PDB entry 3C1B | X-ray diffraction, 2.20 A resolution | chains B and I of the 10 polymer chains in the assembly

# Chain B
Protein: Histone H4
From: Xenopus laevis
UniProt: P62799 (H4_XENLA); residues 1-102 here correspond to UniProt positions 2-103 (UniProt number = residue number + 1)
Amino-acid sequence (102 residues; each row starts with the number of its first residue):
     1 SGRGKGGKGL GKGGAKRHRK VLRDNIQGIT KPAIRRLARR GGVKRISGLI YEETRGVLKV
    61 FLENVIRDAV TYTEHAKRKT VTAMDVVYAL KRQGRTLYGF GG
Unresolved in the structure: 1-22
Modified residues: Lys20 (2-{[(2R)-2-amino-2-carboxyethyl]sulfanyl}-N,N,N-trimethylethanaminium; ML3)
UniProt features mapped onto this chain:
  - modified residue: Ser1 (N-acetylserine), Arg3 (Asymmetric dimethylarginine), Lys5 (N6-(2-hydroxyisobutyryl)lysine), Lys8 (N6-(2-hydroxyisobutyryl)lysine), Lys12 (N6-(2-hydroxyisobutyryl)lysine), Lys16 (N6-(2-hydroxyisobutyryl)lysine), Lys31 (N6-(2-hydroxyisobutyryl)lysine), Lys44 (N6-(2-hydroxyisobutyryl)lysine), Ser47 (Phosphoserine), Tyr51 (Phosphotyrosine), Lys59 (N6-(2-hydroxyisobutyryl)lysine), Lys77 (N6-(2-hydroxyisobutyryl)lysine), Lys79 (N6-(2-hydroxyisobutyryl)lysine), Tyr88 (Phosphotyrosine), Lys91 (N6-(2-hydroxyisobutyryl)lysine)
  - cross-link (Glycyl lysine isopeptide (Lys-Gly)): Lys31 (interchain with G-Cter in UFM1), Lys91 (interchain with G-Cter in ubiquitin)

# Chain I
Molecule: Palindromic 146bp Human Alpha satellite DNA
Sequence (146 nucleotides; numbered 1 to 146; the number before each row is that of its first residue):
     1 ATCAATATCC ACCTGCAGAT TCTACCAAAA GTGTATTTGG AAACTGCTCC ATCAAAAGGC
    61 ATGTTCAGCG GAATTCCGCT GAACATGCCT TTTGATGGAG CAGTTTCCAA ATACACTTTT
   121 GGTAGAATCT GCAGGTGGAT ATTGAT

# Interface between chain B and chain I
Contacting residue pairs - 7 pairs, chain B then chain I:
  Thr30(B) - DC60(I)  phosphate contact
  Thr30(B) - DA61(I)  phosphate contact
  Pro32(B) - DC60(I)  phosphate contact
  Pro32(B) - DA61(I)  phosphate contact
  Arg36(B) - DC60(I)  salt bridge to the phosphate
  Arg45(B) - DC69(I)  sugar contact
  Lys77(B) - DA41(I)  phosphate contact

# In short
5 residues of chain B face 4 of chain I across their interface; the contacts include 1 salt bridge. Its one
salt-bridged contact is Arg36(B)-DC60(I).
Chain B is Histone H4 (Xenopus laevis) and chain I is Palindromic 146bp Human Alpha satellite DNA; the
structure, The effect of H3 K79 dimethylation and H4 K20 trimethylation on nucleosome and chromatin structure,
was determined by X-ray diffraction together with 3C1C from the same study.
